Entry 7T2R (electron microscopy, 3.20 A resolution); this record covers chains A and D of the 10 polymer chains in the assembly.

# Chain A
Protein: NiFe hydrogenase subunit A
From: Acetomicrobium mobile
Reference sequence: I4BYB4 (I4BYB4_ACEMN); numbering as in UniProt (aligned over 1-692)
Sequence (692 residues; row label = number of the first residue in the row):
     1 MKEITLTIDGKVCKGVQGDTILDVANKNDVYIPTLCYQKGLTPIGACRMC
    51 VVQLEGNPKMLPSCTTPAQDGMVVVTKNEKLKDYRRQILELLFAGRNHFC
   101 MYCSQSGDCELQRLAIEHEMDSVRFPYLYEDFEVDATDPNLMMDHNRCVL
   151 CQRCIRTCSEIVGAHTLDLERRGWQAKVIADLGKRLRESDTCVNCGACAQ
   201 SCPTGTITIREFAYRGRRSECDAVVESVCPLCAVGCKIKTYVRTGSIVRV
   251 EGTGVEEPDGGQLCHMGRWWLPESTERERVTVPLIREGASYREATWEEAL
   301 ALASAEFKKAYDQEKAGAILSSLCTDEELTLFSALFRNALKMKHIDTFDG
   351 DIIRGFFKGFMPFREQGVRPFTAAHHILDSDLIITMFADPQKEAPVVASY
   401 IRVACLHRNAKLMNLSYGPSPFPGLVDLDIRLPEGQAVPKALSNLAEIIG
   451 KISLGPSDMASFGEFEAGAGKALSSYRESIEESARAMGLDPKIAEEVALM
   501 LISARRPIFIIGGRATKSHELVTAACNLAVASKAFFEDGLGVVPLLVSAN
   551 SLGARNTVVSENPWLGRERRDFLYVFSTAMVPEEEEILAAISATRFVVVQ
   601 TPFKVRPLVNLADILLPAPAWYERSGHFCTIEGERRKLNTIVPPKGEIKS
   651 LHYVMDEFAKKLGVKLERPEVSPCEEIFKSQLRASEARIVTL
Unresolved in the structure: 453-478, 692
Disulfides: Cys629-Cys674
Bound ions: 2Fe-2S cluster Fe: Cys47, Cys50, Cys64; 4Fe-4S cluster Fe site 1: His98, Cys100, Cys103, Cys109; 4Fe-4S cluster Fe site 2: Cys148, Cys154, Cys202; 4Fe-4S cluster Fe site 3 near Cys236 (its only coordinating residue here)
Small-molecule neighbours:
  - 2Fe-2S cluster (FES): Thr34, Leu35, Cys36, Tyr37, Ile44, Gly45, Ala46, Cys47, Arg48, Cys50, Cys64
  - 4Fe-4S cluster (SF4), molecule 1: Phe93, His98, Phe99, Cys100, Cys103, Gln105, Ser106, Cys109, Leu111, Gln112, Arg147, Thr204, Gly205
  - 4Fe-4S cluster (SF4), molecule 2: Leu141, Cys158, Val162, Ala164, Thr166, Leu167, Leu186, Cys192, Val193, Asn194, Cys195, Gly196, Ala197, Cys198
  - 4Fe-4S cluster (SF4), molecule 3: Cys148, Val149, Leu150, Cys151, Gln152, Arg153, Cys154, Val178, Ser201, Cys202, Pro203, Thr204, Thr206, Ile207
  - 4Fe-4S cluster (SF4), molecule 4: Cys229, Leu231, Cys232, Val234, Gly235, Cys236, Leu263, Cys264, Met266, Gly267, Pro395, Val396

# Chain D
Protein: NiFe hydrogenase large subunit
From: Acetomicrobium mobile
Reference sequence: I4BYB2 (I4BYB2_ACEMN); residues 1-475 here = UniProt positions 1-475
Sequence (475 residues; numbered 1 to 475; the number before each row is that of its first residue):
     1 MTEVFKLEINPVTRIEGHGKITVMLDESGHVRETRFHVTQYRGFEVFTHG
    51 RDFREMPVITPRICGICPVSHHLASAKACDEILGVTITPAAHKLRELMHM
   101 GQIVQSHALSFFHLSSPDILWGFDAPVKIRNVAGLVDRYPELAKKGIMLR
   151 KFGQEIIKTLGGKKIHPWHSIPGGVNRSLTPQERDAIAAQLPEMKSIAME
   201 AIKLIKDYLQEGGEELKEFATLDTAYMGLVRDGYLELYDGEVRIKAPRGR
   251 ILDQFDPKDYLDHIGEHVEPWSYLKFPFYKALGFPHGSYRVGPLARLNAA
   301 DAVSTPEASKEFALYKEMGEDGIVPYTLYYHYARLIEALYGLERIEQLLA
   351 DPDITSSDLRVTSKEINPEGIGVIEAPRGTLIHHYQVNESGVITKVNLIV
   401 ATGHNNFAMNKGVEMVAKKYITGTNVPEGVFNRLEHVIRAYDPCLSCSTH
   451 AVGKMPLKLELVGPTGEILKEVTRD
Unresolved in the structure: 1-3, 451-475
Bound ions: carbonmonoxide-(dicyano) iron Fe: Cys67, Cys447; nickel (III) ion: Cys444, Cys447
Small-molecule neighbours: carbonmonoxide-(dicyano) iron (FCO): Cys67, Ser70, His71, Ala376, Pro377, Arg378, Gly379, Leu381, Ala401, Thr402, Cys444, Cys447

# How chain A and chain D interact
Contacting residue pairs (38; chain A residue first):
  Met101(A) - Val58(D)
  Met101(A) - Arg62(D)  hydrogen bond (backbone-side chain)
  Tyr102(A) - Arg51(D)  hydrogen bond
  Tyr102(A) - Glu55(D)
  Tyr102(A) - Val58(D)  hydrophobic
  Tyr102(A) - Ile59(D)  hydrophobic
  Val134(A) - Arg51(D)
  Ala136(A) - Ser390(D)  hydrogen bond (backbone-side chain)
  Ala136(A) - Val392(D)  hydrophobic
  Thr137(A) - Ser390(D)  hydrogen bond (backbone-side chain)
  Met142(A) - Arg51(D)
  Met142(A) - Asp52(D)
  Met142(A) - Glu55(D)
  Asp144(A) - Arg51(D)  salt bridge
  Arg147(A) - Arg51(D)
  Arg147(A) - Glu55(D)  salt bridge
  Arg210(A) - Asp52(D)  salt bridge
  Arg210(A) - Arg54(D)
  Arg210(A) - Ser390(D)  hydrogen bond (side chain-backbone)
  Arg210(A) - Gly391(D)  hydrogen bond (side chain-backbone)
  Glu211(A) - Arg54(D)  salt bridge
  Glu211(A) - Thr362(D)  hydrogen bond
  Glu211(A) - Ser363(D)
  Tyr214(A) - Arg54(D)
  Tyr214(A) - Glu55(D)
  Tyr214(A) - Val58(D)
  Tyr214(A) - Trp168(D)
  Arg215(A) - Trp168(D)
  Arg215(A) - Ile171(D)
  Arg215(A) - Asn176(D)
  Arg243(A) - Trp168(D)
  Arg243(A) - Asn176(D)
  Thr244(A) - Asn176(D)  hydrogen bond (side chain-backbone)
  Thr244(A) - Arg360(D)  hydrogen bond (backbone-side chain)
  Ser246(A) - Arg360(D)  hydrogen bond
  Glu276(A) - Arg360(D)  salt bridge
  Glu276(A) - Thr362(D)
  Lys645(A) - Ser357(D)  hydrogen bond
Also at the interface, not in a pair above, chain A (23 interface residues in all): Ser104, Asp138, Pro139, Asn140, Asn146, Glu273
Also at the interface, not in a pair above, chain D (20 interface residues in all): Gly50, Val361, Lys364

# Overview
Chain A and chain D form an interface of 23 and 20 residues respectively, with 11 hydrogen bonds and 5 salt
bridges. Among the polar pairs are Asp144(A)-Arg51(D), Arg147(A)-Glu55(D) and Arg210(A)-Asp52(D). Ligands of
chain A: 2Fe-2S cluster and 4 copies of 4Fe-4S cluster.
Chain A is NiFe hydrogenase subunit A and chain D is NiFe hydrogenase large subunit, both from Acetomicrobium
mobile; the structure, Structure of electron bifurcating Ni-Fe hydrogenase complex HydABCSL in FMN-free apo
state, was determined by electron microscopy together with 7T30 from the same study.
